Entry 8KFA (electron microscopy, 3.04 A resolution); this record covers chains B and C of the 9 polymer chains in the assembly.

Chain B (and C):
Molecule: Envelope glycoprotein B
Organism: Human herpesvirus 1 (strain KOS)
Notes: chain C of this document is another copy of the same molecule, construct and numbering; everything in this record applies to it too
UniProtKB: P06437 (GB_HHV1K); residues 111-725 here = UniProt positions 111-725
Amino-acid sequence (615 residues; row label = number of the first residue in the row):
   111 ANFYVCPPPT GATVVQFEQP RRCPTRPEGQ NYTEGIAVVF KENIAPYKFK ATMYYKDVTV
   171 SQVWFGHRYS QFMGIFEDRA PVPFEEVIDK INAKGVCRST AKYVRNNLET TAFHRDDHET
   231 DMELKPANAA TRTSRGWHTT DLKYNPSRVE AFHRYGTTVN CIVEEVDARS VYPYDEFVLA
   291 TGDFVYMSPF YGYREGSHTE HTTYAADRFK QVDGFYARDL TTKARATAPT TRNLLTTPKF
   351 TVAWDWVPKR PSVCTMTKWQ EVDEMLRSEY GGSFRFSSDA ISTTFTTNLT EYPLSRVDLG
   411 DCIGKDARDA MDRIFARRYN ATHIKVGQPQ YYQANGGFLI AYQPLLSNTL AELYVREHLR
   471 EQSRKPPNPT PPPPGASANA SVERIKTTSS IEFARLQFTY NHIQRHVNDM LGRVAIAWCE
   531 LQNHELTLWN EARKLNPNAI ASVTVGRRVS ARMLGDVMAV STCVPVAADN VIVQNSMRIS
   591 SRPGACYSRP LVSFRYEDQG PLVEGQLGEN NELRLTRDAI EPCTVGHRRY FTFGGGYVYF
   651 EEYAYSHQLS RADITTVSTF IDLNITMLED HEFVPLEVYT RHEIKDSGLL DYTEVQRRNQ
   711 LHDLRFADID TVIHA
Disordered / not traced: 331-337, 460-491

How chain B and chain C interact:
Contacting residue pairs (218; chain B residue first):
  K151(B) - V688(C)  hydrogen bond (side chain-backbone)
  K151(B) - Y689(C)
  K151(B) - E693(C)  salt bridge
  E152(B) - Y689(C)  hydrogen bond (backbone-side chain)
  I154(B) - Y689(C)
  I154(B) - S697(C)
  P156(B) - D696(C)
  P156(B) - S697(C)
  K158(B) - D696(C)  salt bridge
  Y165(B) - H712(C)
  D167(B) - H712(C)  salt bridge
  V170(B) - M183(C)  hydrophobic
  F186(B) - G184(C)
  F186(B) - I185(C)  hydrophobic
  K212(B) - Y179(C)
  R215(B) - F182(C)
  N216(B) - S171(C)  hydrogen bond
  N216(B) - F182(C)
  N216(B) - K253(C)
  N216(B) - N255(C)  hydrogen bond (backbone-side chain)
  N217(B) - L252(C)
  N217(B) - K253(C)  hydrogen bond (side chain-backbone)
  N217(B) - N255(C)  hydrogen bond (backbone-side chain)
  L218(B) - S180(C)
  L218(B) - F182(C)  hydrophobic
  L218(B) - N255(C)
  E219(B) - Y179(C)  hydrogen bond (backbone-side chain)
  T220(B) - Y179(C)  hydrogen bond (backbone-side chain)
  T220(B) - S180(C)
  T220(B) - Q181(C)
  T220(B) - F182(C)  hydrogen bond (side chain-backbone)
  T221(B) - Y179(C)
  T221(B) - S180(C)
  T221(B) - Q181(C)
  A222(B) - Q181(C)
  A237(B) - R715(C)
  N238(B) - L714(C)
  N238(B) - R715(C)
  A240(B) - L714(C)  hydrophobic
  T241(B) - R707(C)  hydrogen bond (backbone-side chain)
  T241(B) - L711(C)
  R242(B) - R707(C)  hydrogen bond (backbone-side chain)
  T243(B) - L711(C)
  W247(B) - F716(C)
  H248(B) - F716(C)
  T250(B) - F716(C)
  D251(B) - A717(C)
  D251(B) - D718(C)  hydrogen bond (backbone-backbone)
  L252(B) - D718(C)
  L252(B) - I723(C)  hydrophobic
  K253(B) - D713(C)  salt bridge
  K253(B) - A717(C)
  T267(B) - Q181(C)
  N270(B) - F716(C)  hydrogen bond (side chain-backbone)
  I272(B) - H712(C)
  I272(B) - F716(C)  hydrophobic
  R279(B) - D696(C)  salt bridge
  R279(B) - G698(C)  hydrogen bond (side chain-backbone)
  R279(B) - L699(C)  hydrogen bond (side chain-backbone)
  S280(B) - L699(C)
  V281(B) - L699(C)  hydrophobic
  D285(B) - T241(C)  hydrogen bond
  V288(B) - L699(C)
  V288(B) - L700(C)  hydrophobic
  L289(B) - L700(C)
  T291(B) - N709(C)  hydrogen bond (backbone-side chain)
  G292(B) - L700(C)
  G292(B) - V705(C)
  F294(B) - L700(C)  hydrophobic
  H311(B) - T241(C)
  W369(B) - L686(C)  hydrophobic
  W369(B) - E687(C)
  W369(B) - V688(C)
  Q370(B) - L686(C)
  D389(B) - H681(C)  salt bridge
  I391(B) - L686(C)
  S392(B) - H681(C)
  S392(B) - F683(C)
  T393(B) - L686(C)
  F448(B) - V688(C)  hydrophobic
  T498(B) - V688(C)
  S499(B) - Y689(C)
  I501(B) - V688(C)  hydrophobic
  E502(B) - E502(C)
  F503(B) - R505(C)
  R505(B) - V684(C)  hydrogen bond (side chain-backbone)
  R505(B) - L686(C)
  L506(B) - R505(C)
  L506(B) - L506(C)  hydrophobic
  L506(B) - T509(C)
  F508(B) - H681(C)
  T509(B) - F683(C)
  Y510(B) - T509(C)
  Y510(B) - H512(C)
  Y510(B) - I513(C)  hydrophobic
  H512(B) - L678(C)
  H512(B) - E679(C)  salt bridge
  H516(B) - T676(C)  hydrogen bond (side chain-backbone)
  H516(B) - M677(C)
  H516(B) - L678(C)
  M520(B) - I675(C)  hydrophobic
  M520(B) - T676(C)
  L521(B) - M520(C)  hydrophobic
  R523(B) - L673(C)
  R523(B) - N674(C)  hydrogen bond (side chain-backbone)
  V524(B) - L673(C)
  A527(B) - L673(C)  hydrophobic
  W528(B) - A527(C)
  W528(B) - W528(C)
  W528(B) - L531(C)  hydrophobic
  E530(B) - I671(C)
  L531(B) - I671(C)  hydrophobic
  H534(B) - T669(C)
  H534(B) - I671(C)
  E535(B) - E535(C)
  L538(B) - L538(C)
  W539(B) - H534(C)
  W539(B) - T537(C)
  W539(B) - L538(C)
  A542(B) - L538(C)  hydrophobic
  L545(B) - E541(C)
  L545(B) - L545(C)  hydrophobic
  I550(B) - T537(C)
  V553(B) - H534(C)
  V553(B) - T537(C)
  R638(B) - L564(C)
  R639(B) - L564(C)
  Y640(B) - V124(C)  hydrophobic
  Y640(B) - L564(C)  hydrogen bond (backbone-backbone)
  Y640(B) - G565(C)
  Y640(B) - D566(C)  hydrogen bond (backbone-backbone)
  Y640(B) - V567(C)  hydrophobic
  F641(B) - D566(C)
  T642(B) - D566(C)
  Y647(B) - Q126(C)
  R661(B) - Q126(C)  hydrogen bond (backbone-side chain)
  R661(B) - F127(C)  hydrogen bond (side chain-backbone)
  R661(B) - Q129(C)
  I664(B) - V124(C)
  I664(B) - Q126(C)  hydrogen bond (backbone-side chain)
  T665(B) - V124(C)  hydrogen bond (side chain-backbone)
  T665(B) - V125(C)
  T665(B) - Q126(C)  hydrogen bond (backbone-backbone)
  T666(B) - Q126(C)  hydrogen bond
  T666(B) - E128(C)
  V667(B) - V125(C)  hydrophobic
  V667(B) - Q126(C)  hydrogen bond (backbone-backbone)
  V667(B) - F127(C)
  V667(B) - E128(C)  hydrogen bond (backbone-backbone)
  V667(B) - V555(C)  hydrophobic
  S668(B) - E128(C)  hydrogen bond
  T669(B) - F127(C)
  T669(B) - T554(C)
  F670(B) - E128(C)
  F670(B) - Q129(C)
  F670(B) - P130(C)  hydrophobic
  F670(B) - R131(C)
  F670(B) - Q532(C)
  F670(B) - N533(C)
  F670(B) - L536(C)  hydrophobic
  I671(B) - W528(C)  hydrogen bond (backbone-side chain)
  I671(B) - Q532(C)
  L673(B) - W528(C)  hydrophobic
  I675(B) - L521(C)
  I675(B) - A525(C)  hydrophobic
  M677(B) - N518(C)
  M677(B) - G522(C)
  L678(B) - Y510(C)
  L678(B) - Q514(C)  hydrogen bond (backbone-side chain)
  L678(B) - N518(C)  hydrogen bond (backbone-side chain)
  E679(B) - Y510(C)  hydrogen bond (backbone-side chain)
  E679(B) - Q514(C)
  D680(B) - Y380(C)  hydrogen bond
  D680(B) - Q514(C)  hydrogen bond
  H681(B) - Q507(C)  hydrogen bond (backbone-side chain)
  H681(B) - Y510(C)
  E682(B) - Q507(C)
  F683(B) - F503(C)
  F683(B) - Q507(C)  hydrogen bond (backbone-side chain)
  F683(B) - Y510(C)  hydrophobic
  V684(B) - F503(C)
  P685(B) - G446(C)
  P685(B) - T498(C)
  P685(B) - F503(C)  hydrophobic
  L686(B) - E502(C)
  E687(B) - T498(C)
  E687(B) - S500(C)
  Y689(B) - R691(C)
  R691(B) - E152(C)  salt bridge
  R691(B) - I154(C)
  R691(B) - T497(C)  hydrogen bond (side chain-backbone)
  L699(B) - T703(C)
  L700(B) - Y702(C)  hydrophobic
  L700(B) - T703(C)
  Y702(B) - L700(C)
  Y702(B) - D701(C)  hydrogen bond
  Y702(B) - Y702(C)  hydrophobic
  T703(B) - F294(C)
  V705(B) - Y702(C)
  Q706(B) - G292(C)
  R707(B) - E286(C)  salt bridge
  R707(B) - F294(C)
  R707(B) - Y296(C)  hydrogen bond (backbone-side chain)
  Q710(B) - G292(C)
  Q710(B) - D293(C)
  Q710(B) - F294(C)  hydrogen bond (side chain-backbone)
  Q710(B) - Y296(C)
  L711(B) - Y296(C)
  D713(B) - R215(C)  salt bridge
  L714(B) - T313(C)
  D718(B) - N217(C)  hydrogen bond (backbone-side chain)
  I719(B) - P348(C)  hydrophobic
  T721(B) - N217(C)  hydrogen bond (backbone-side chain)
  V722(B) - V214(C)  hydrophobic
  V722(B) - E219(C)
  I723(B) - N217(C)
  I723(B) - E219(C)
  H724(B) - E219(C)
Other interface residues (no listed pair), chain B (137 interface residues in all): N153, G246, R258, E274, A290, Y296, T497, I513, N518, Q532, G698, D720
Other interface residues (no listed pair), chain C (128 interface residues in all): Y254, Y314, A315, R385, T396, S499, N511, H516, V517, V524, W539, D672, P685, I694, K695, Q706, R708, T721, A725

Overview:
The interface between chain B and chain C involves 137 residues on one side and 128 on the other; the contacts
include 45 hydrogen bonds and 10 salt bridges. Polar contacts include K151(B)-E693(C), K158(B)-D696(C) and
D167(B)-H712(C).
Chain B and chain C are both Envelope glycoprotein B (Human herpesvirus 1 (strain KOS)); the structure,
Cryo-EM structure of HSV-1 gB with D48 Fab complex, was determined by electron microscopy.
